Entry 4I4I (X-ray diffraction, 2.49 A resolution); this record covers chains C and D of the 4 polymer chains in the assembly.

[Chain C (and D)]
Protein: 6-phosphofructokinase
Organism: Geobacillus stearothermophilus
Notes: EC 2.7.1.11; chain D of this document is another copy of the same molecule, construct and numbering; everything in this record applies to it too
UniProtKB: P00512 (K6PF_GEOSE); residue numbers follow UniProt; this construct covers 1-319
Chain sequence (319 residues; row label = number of the first residue in the row):
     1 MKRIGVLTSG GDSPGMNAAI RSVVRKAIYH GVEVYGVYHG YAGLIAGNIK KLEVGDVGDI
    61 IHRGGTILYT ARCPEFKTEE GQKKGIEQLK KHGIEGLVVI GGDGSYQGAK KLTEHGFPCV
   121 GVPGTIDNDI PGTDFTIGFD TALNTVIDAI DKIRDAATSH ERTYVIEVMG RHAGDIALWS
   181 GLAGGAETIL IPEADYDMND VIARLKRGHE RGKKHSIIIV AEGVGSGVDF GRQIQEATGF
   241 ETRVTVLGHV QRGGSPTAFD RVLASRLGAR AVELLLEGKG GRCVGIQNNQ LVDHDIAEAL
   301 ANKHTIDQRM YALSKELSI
Sequence notes: engineered mutation A156 (Thr in P00512)
Ligand contacts:
  - phosphoenolpyruvate (PEP), molecule 1: R21, R25, V54, G55, V57, G58, D59
  - phosphoenolpyruvate (PEP), molecule 2: R154, G185, R211, K213, K214, H215
Curated features (UniProtKB/Swiss-Prot):
  - active site: D127 (Proton acceptor)
  - binding site (ATP): G11, R72, C73, G102 to S105
  - binding site (ADP): R21 to R25, D59, R154, G185 to E187, R211, K213 to H215
  - binding site (Mg(2+)): D103
  - binding site (substrate): T125 to D127, R162, M169 to R171, E222, R243, H249 to R252

[Chain C / chain D interface]
Residue-residue contacts (93):
  R21(C) - G185(D)
  R21(C) - L317(D)  hydrogen bond (side chain-backbone)
  S22(C) - L317(D)
  R25(C) - R211(D)
  R25(C) - L317(D)  hydrogen bond (side chain-backbone)
  K26(C) - R309(D)
  K26(C) - E316(D)  salt bridge
  K26(C) - L317(D)
  Y29(C) - E316(D)
  V54(C) - R211(D)
  G55(C) - R211(D)
  D59(C) - R154(D)  salt bridge
  D59(C) - K214(D)
  D59(C) - H215(D)  salt bridge
  I61(C) - L182(D)
  I61(C) - A183(D)
  I61(C) - G185(D)
  H62(C) - D151(D)
  H62(C) - R154(D)
  R63(C) - D155(D)  salt bridge
  D134(C) - N289(D)  hydrogen bond
  F135(C) - N289(D)
  L143(C) - A258(D)  hydrophobic
  N144(C) - T257(D)
  N144(C) - A258(D)  hydrogen bond (side chain-backbone)
  I147(C) - A258(D)
  I147(C) - R261(D)
  D151(C) - H62(D)
  D151(C) - S255(D)
  D151(C) - R261(D)  salt bridge
  R154(C) - D59(D)  salt bridge
  R154(C) - I61(D)
  R154(C) - H62(D)
  D155(C) - R63(D)  salt bridge
  W179(C) - V262(D)  hydrophobic
  L182(C) - I61(D)
  L182(C) - V262(D)  hydrophobic
  A183(C) - I61(D)
  A183(C) - A258(D)
  A183(C) - R261(D)  hydrogen bond (backbone-side chain)
  A183(C) - V262(D)  hydrophobic
  G185(C) - R21(D)
  G185(C) - I61(D)
  R211(C) - R25(D)
  R211(C) - V54(D)
  R211(C) - G55(D)
  H215(C) - D59(D)  salt bridge
  T257(C) - N144(D)
  A258(C) - L143(D)  hydrophobic
  A258(C) - N144(D)  hydrogen bond (backbone-side chain)
  A258(C) - I147(D)
  A258(C) - A183(D)
  F259(C) - D140(D)
  F259(C) - L143(D)  hydrophobic
  F259(C) - W179(D)  hydrophobic
  F259(C) - F259(D)  hydrophobic
  R261(C) - I147(D)
  R261(C) - D151(D)  salt bridge
  R261(C) - A183(D)
  V262(C) - W179(D)  hydrophobic
  V262(C) - A183(D)  hydrophobic
  S265(C) - L317(D)
  R266(C) - D307(D)  salt bridge
  R266(C) - M310(D)
  R266(C) - L313(D)
  A269(C) - L313(D)  hydrophobic
  E273(C) - R309(D)  salt bridge
  N288(C) - N288(D)
  N288(C) - N289(D)
  N288(C) - Q290(D)
  N289(C) - D134(D)  hydrogen bond
  N289(C) - F135(D)
  N289(C) - N288(D)
  N289(C) - N289(D)
  Q290(C) - N288(D)
  D307(C) - R266(D)  salt bridge
  R309(C) - K26(D)
  R309(C) - E273(D)  salt bridge
  M310(C) - R266(D)
  L313(C) - S265(D)
  L313(C) - R266(D)
  L313(C) - A269(D)  hydrophobic
  E316(C) - K26(D)  salt bridge
  E316(C) - Y29(D)
  L317(C) - R21(D)  hydrogen bond (backbone-side chain)
  L317(C) - S22(D)
  L317(C) - R25(D)  hydrogen bond (backbone-side chain)
  L317(C) - K26(D)
  L317(C) - S265(D)
  I319(C) - R25(D)
  I319(C) - I28(D)  hydrophobic
  I319(C) - Y29(D)
  I319(C) - V54(D)
Also at the interface, not in a pair above, chain C (50 interface residues in all): D140, G184, K214, S255, P256, S318
Also at the interface, not in a pair above, chain D (52 interface residues in all): F139, G184, P256, S318, I319

[In short]
The interface between chain C and chain D involves 50 residues on one side and 52 on the other; the contacts
include 9 hydrogen bonds and 14 salt bridges. Polar contacts include K26(C)-E316(D), D59(C)-R154(D) and
D59(C)-H215(D). Ligands of chain C: phosphoenolpyruvate.
Chain C and chain D are both 6-phosphofructokinase (Geobacillus stearothermophilus); the structure, Crystal
Structure of Bacillus stearothermophilus Phosphofructokinase mutant T156A bound to PEP, was determined by
X-ray diffraction together with 4I36 and 4I7E from the same study.
